1J8H - chains B and C of the 5 polymer chains in the assembly; structure by X-ray diffraction, 2.40 A resolution.

== Chain B ==
Name: HLA class II histocompatibility antigen, dr-4 beta chain
Organism: Homo sapiens
Notes: fragment: Extracellular Domain
UniProtKB: P13760 (HB2H_HUMAN); residues 1-192 here correspond to UniProt positions 30-221 (UniProt number = residue number + 29)
Sequence (192 residues; row label = number of the first residue in the row):
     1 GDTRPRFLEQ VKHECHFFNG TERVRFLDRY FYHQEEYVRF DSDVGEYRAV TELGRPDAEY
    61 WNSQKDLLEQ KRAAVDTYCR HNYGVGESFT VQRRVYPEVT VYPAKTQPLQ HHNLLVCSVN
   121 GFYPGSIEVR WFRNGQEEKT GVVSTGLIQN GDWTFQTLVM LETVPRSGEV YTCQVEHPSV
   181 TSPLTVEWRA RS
Unresolved in the structure: 1-2, 105-112, 191-192
Sequence notes: conflict Val180 (Leu209 in P13760)
Cystine bridges: Cys15-Cys79, Cys117-Cys173
Covalent attachments: N-acetylglucosamine (NAG) linked to Asn19
What the authors report for this chain:
  - post-translational modification sites: Asn19
  - conformationally variable residues (helix shift): Asn62 to Gln70
  - binding site for Hemagglutinin HA1 peptide chain (chain C): Val11

== Chain C ==
Name: Hemagglutinin HA1 peptide chain
Organism: Influenzavirus A
Notes: fragment: Antigen Peptide
UniProtKB: P03437 (HEMA_IAAIC); residues 306-318 here correspond to UniProt positions 322-334 (UniProt number = residue number + 16)
Sequence (13 residues; numbered 306 to 318; the number before each row is that of its first residue):
   306 PKYVKQNTLK LAT
What the authors report for this chain:
  - conformationally variable residues (side-chain flip): Gln311 to Leu314

== Interface between chain B and chain C ==
Contacting residue pairs (36):
  Val11(B) with Thr313(C)
  His13(B) with Gln311(C); Asn312(C); Thr313(C), hydrogen bond
  Phe26(B) with Gln311(C)
  Asp28(B) with Gln311(C)
  Tyr30(B) with Thr313(C); Leu314(C), hydrogen bond (side chain-backbone)
  Tyr37(B) with Leu316(C)
  Tyr47(B) with Leu314(C)
  Pro56(B) with Ala317(C)
  Asp57(B) with Leu316(C); Ala317(C), hydrogen bond (side chain-backbone)
  Tyr60(B) with Lys315(C); Ala317(C), hydrophobic
  Trp61(B) with Leu314(C), hydrophobic; Lys315(C), hydrogen bond (side chain-backbone); Leu316(C), hydrophobic
  Leu67(B) with Leu314(C), hydrophobic
  Gln70(B) with Gln311(C), hydrogen bond; Asn312(C), hydrogen bond
  Lys71(B) with Gln311(C), hydrogen bond; Asn312(C), hydrogen bond
  Thr77(B) with Val309(C)
  Tyr78(B) with Val309(C); Lys310(C); Gln311(C)
  His81(B) with Lys307(C), hydrogen bond (side chain-backbone); Val309(C)
  Asn82(B) with Tyr308(C); Val309(C), hydrogen bond (side chain-backbone)
  Val85(B) with Pro306(C), hydrophobic; Lys307(C); Tyr308(C), hydrophobic
  Gly86(B) with Tyr308(C)
  Phe89(B) with Tyr308(C)
Other interface residues (no listed pair), chain B (23 interface residues in all): Glu9, Ala74
From the paper, about this interface:
  - pairs named by the authors: His13(B)-Thr313(C) (hydrogen bond), Gln70(B)-Asn312(C) (hydrogen bond), Lys71(B)-Asn312(C) (hydrogen bond)

== In short ==
23 residues of chain B face 12 of chain C across their interface; the contacts include 10 hydrogen bonds.
Among the polar pairs are His13(B)-Thr313(C), Tyr30(B)-Leu314(C) and Asp57(B)-Ala317(C). The paper describes
hydrogen bonds between His13(B) and Thr313(C), Gln70(B) and Asn312(C) and Lys71(B) and Asn312(C). The paper
reports a binding site for Hemagglutinin HA1 peptide chain (chain C) at Val11(B); a modification site at
Asn19(B).
Here chain B is HLA class II histocompatibility antigen, dr-4 beta chain (Homo sapiens) and chain C is
Hemagglutinin HA1 peptide chain (Influenzavirus A). Entry 1J8H (Crystal Structure of a Complex of a Human
alpha/beta-T cell Receptor, Influenza HA Antigen Peptide, and ...) was determined by X-ray diffraction.
